9EK2 - chains Y and X of the 39 polymer chains in the assembly; structure by electron microscopy, 8.30 A resolution (very low resolution: no residue pairs are listed; an interface is given only as per-side residue counts).

== Chain Y (and X) ==
Name: Matrix protein p17
Organism: Human immunodeficiency virus type 1
Notes: chain X of this document is another copy of the same molecule, construct and numbering; everything in this record applies to it too
UniProt: P12497 (POL_HV1N5); residues 1-115 here correspond to UniProt positions 2-116 (UniProt number = residue number + 1)
Amino-acid sequence (115 residues; each row starts with the number of its first residue):
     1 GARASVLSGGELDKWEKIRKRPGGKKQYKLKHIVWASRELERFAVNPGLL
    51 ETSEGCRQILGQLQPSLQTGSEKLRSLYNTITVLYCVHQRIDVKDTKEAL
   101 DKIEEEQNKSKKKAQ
Covalently attached groups: myristic acid (MYR) linked to Gly-1
Construct notes: engineered mutation Lys-20 (Leu21 in P12497), Lys-73 (Glu74 in P12497), Thr-82 (Ala83 in P12497)
Curated features (UniProtKB/Swiss-Prot):
  - region: Val-6 to Leu-30 (Interaction with Gp41), Leu-7 to Arg-42 (Interaction with host CALM1), Glu-11 to Ile-18 (Interaction with host AP3D1), Asp-13 to His-32 (Interaction with membrane phosphatidylinositol 4,5-bisphosphate and RNA), Glu-72, Leu-74 to Ser-76 (Interaction with membrane phosphatidylinositol 4,5-bisphosphate)
  - motif: Trp-15 to Arg-19, Arg-21 (Nuclear export signal), Lys-25 to Lys-31 (Nuclear localization signal)
  - lipidation: Gly-1 (N-myristoyl glycine)
Reported in the primary citation:
  - binding site for myristic acid: Arg-38 (from molecular simulation)
  - mutagenesis - L20K/E73K/A82T: increased binding to lipid (from molecular simulation)
  - mutagenesis - R19A, E41A, E51A: unchanged growth
  - mutagenesis - R19L: unchanged growth (citing earlier work)

== Interface between chain Y and chain X ==
At this resolution (8 A) residue pairs are not listed: 11 residues of chain Y and 10 of chain X lie at the interface.

== Summary ==
11 residues of chain Y and 10 residues of chain X are in contact. The paper reports a binding site for
myristic acid at Arg-38(Y); L20K/E73K/A82T of chain Y increase binding to lipid; 5 substitutions were tested
in all.
Both chains are Matrix protein p17 (Human immunodeficiency virus type 1). Entry 9EK2 (HIV-1 immature
L20K/E73K/A82T matrix protein p17 lattice) was determined by electron microscopy (same publication as 9EK1 and
9EK3).
